PDB entry 4LAS | X-ray diffraction, 2.33 A resolution | chain H

[Chain H]
Name: Single chain antibody fragment scFv6H4
From: Mus musculus
Notes: antibody fragment or engineered binder
Chain sequence (249 residues; row label = number of the first residue in the row; a row labelled like 117A-117J holds insertion residues (117A, then the next letters in order)):
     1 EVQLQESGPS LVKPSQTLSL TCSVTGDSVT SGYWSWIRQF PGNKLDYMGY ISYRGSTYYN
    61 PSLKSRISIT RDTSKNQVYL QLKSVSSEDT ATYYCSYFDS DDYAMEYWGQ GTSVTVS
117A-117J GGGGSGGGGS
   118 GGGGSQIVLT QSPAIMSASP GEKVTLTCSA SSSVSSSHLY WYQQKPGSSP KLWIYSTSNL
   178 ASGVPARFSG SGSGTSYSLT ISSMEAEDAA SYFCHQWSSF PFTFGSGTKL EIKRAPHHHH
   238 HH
Unresolved in the structure: 117A-117J, 233-239
Disulfide bonds: Cys22-Cys95, Cys145-Cys211
Residues lining bound ligands: 4-Hydroxymethamphetamine (1WF; 4-[(2S)-2-(methylamino)propyl]phenol): Tyr33, Ser35, Tyr47, Tyr50, Phe98, Glu106, Tyr157, Tyr159, His212, Trp214, Phe219

[Summary]
Bound to chain H: 4-Hydroxymethamphetamine.
Chain H is Single chain antibody fragment scFv6H4 (Mus musculus); the structure, Crystal structure of a
therapeutic single chain antibody in complex with 4-hydroxymethamphetamine, was determined by X-ray
diffraction (same publication as 4LAQ and 4LAR).
